9OUT - chains F and K of the 15 polymer chains in the assembly; structure by electron microscopy, 4.30 A resolution (low resolution: residue-level contacts below are approximate; hydrogen-bond / salt-bridge calls are withheld).

== Chain F (and K) ==
Protein: Speckle-type POZ protein
From: Homo sapiens
Notes: chain K of this document is another copy of the same molecule, construct and numbering; everything in this record applies to it too
UniProt: O43791 (SPOP_HUMAN); residues 1-374 here = UniProt positions 1-374
Chain sequence (374 residues; each row starts with the number of its first residue):
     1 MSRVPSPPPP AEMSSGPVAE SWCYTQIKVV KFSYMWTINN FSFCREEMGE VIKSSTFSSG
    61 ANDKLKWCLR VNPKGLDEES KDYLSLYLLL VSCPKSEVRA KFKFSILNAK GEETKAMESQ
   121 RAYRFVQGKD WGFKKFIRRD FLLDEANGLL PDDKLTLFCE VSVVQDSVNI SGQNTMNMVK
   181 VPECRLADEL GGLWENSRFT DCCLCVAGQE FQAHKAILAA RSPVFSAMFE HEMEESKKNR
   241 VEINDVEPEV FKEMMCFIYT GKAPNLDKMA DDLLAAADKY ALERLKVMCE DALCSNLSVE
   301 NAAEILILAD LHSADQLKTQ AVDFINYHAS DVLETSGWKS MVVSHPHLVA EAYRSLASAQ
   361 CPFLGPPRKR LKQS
Disordered / not traced: 1-15, 365-374 (chain K: 1-15, 362-374)
UniProt features mapped onto this chain:
  - region: Y123 to F133 (Important for binding substrate proteins), L186 to I217 (Important for homodimerization)
  - natural variant: T25 (T25A: In NSDVS2), Y83 (Y83C: In NSDVS2), R121 (R121Q: In NSDVS1), G132 (G132V: In NSDVS2), R138 (R138C: In NSDVS2), D144 (D144N: In NSDVS1)
  - mutagenesis: Y87 (Y87A: Strongly reduced affinity for substrate proteins), Y123 (Y123A: Strongly reduced affinity for substrate proteins), D130 (D130A: Strongly reduced affinity for substrate proteins), W131 (W131A: Strongly reduced affinity for substrate proteins), F133 (F133A: Strongly reduced affinity for substrate proteins), L186 (L186D: Strongly reduced homodimerization. Reduces the activity of the cullin-RING-based BCR (BTB-CUL3-RBX1) E3 ubiquitin-protein ligase complex), L190 (L190D: Strongly reduced homodimerization. Reduces the activity of the cullin-RING-based BCR (BTB-CUL3-RBX1) E3 ubiquitin-protein ligase complex), L193 (L193D: Strongly reduced homodimerization. Reduces the activity of the cullin-RING-based BCR (BTB-CUL3-RBX1) E3 ubiquitin-protein ligase complex), I217 (I217K: Strongly reduced homodimerization. Reduces the activity of the cullin-RING-based BCR (BTB-CUL3-RBX1) E3 ubiquitin-protein ligase complex)
From the paper describing this entry:
  - disease-associated variants - E47K (14 +/- 2-fold), E78K (18 +/- 4-fold): increased binding to BRD3
  - disease-associated variants - E47K, E78K: unchanged binding to BRD3 peptide
  - disease-associated variants - E47K, E78K: increased binding to Cul3/Rbx1 complex
  - mutagenesis - V51E: unchanged binding to Cul3
  - mutagenesis - M48I/E78K, R70Q/E78K, E78K/G128S, E78K/K134N, S96R: unchanged catalytic activity on BRD3
  - disease-associated variants - E47K, E78K: increased catalytic activity on BRD3
  - mutagenesis - V51E: decreased catalytic activity on BRD3
  - mutagenesis - D77E: increased catalytic activity
  - disease-associated variants - E47K, E78K: decreased localization to nuclear speckles
  - mutagenesis - V51E: unchanged localization to nuclear speckles
  - disease-associated variants - M48I, R70L, R70Q, G128S, K134N: decreased catalytic activity
  - disease-associated variants - M48I, G128S: unchanged binding to peptide
  - disease-associated variants - K134N (11-fold): decreased binding to substrate peptide
  - disease-associated variants - K134N (11-fold): decreased binding to full-length SPOP K134N

== Chain F / chain K interface ==
Pairs across the interface (30):
  I325(F) - Y353(K)
  N326(F) - Y353(K)
  A329(F) - Y353(K)
  A329(F) - A357(K)
  L333(F) - Y353(K)
  L333(F) - R354(K)
  W338(F) - A350(K)
  W338(F) - R354(K)
  V342(F) - A350(K)
  P346(F) - P346(K)
  V349(F) - V349(K)
  A350(F) - V342(K)
  A352(F) - Y353(K)
  Y353(F) - I325(K)
  Y353(F) - W338(K)
  Y353(F) - V349(K)
  Y353(F) - A352(K)
  Y353(F) - Y353(K)
  Y353(F) - L356(K)
  R354(F) - L333(K)
  R354(F) - W338(K)
  L356(F) - Y353(K)
  L356(F) - L356(K)
  A357(F) - A329(K)
  A357(F) - L333(K)
  C361(F) - Q360(K)
  C361(F) - C361(K)  disulfide
  L364(F) - N326(K)
  L364(F) - Y327(K)
  L364(F) - Q360(K)
Also at the interface, not in a pair above, chain F (19 interface residues in all): K339, H347, F363
Also at the interface, not in a pair above, chain K (20 interface residues in all): V343, H347, S358
Inter-chain disulfides: C361(F)-C361(K)

== Overview ==
19 residues of chain F and 20 residues of chain K are in contact; the contacts include 1 disulfide bond. The
paper reports that M48I, R70L and R70Q of chain F, among others, reduce catalytic activity; E47K and E78K of
chain F increase binding to BRD3; 14 substitutions were tested in all.
Chain F and chain K are both Speckle-type POZ protein (Homo sapiens); the structure, SPOP double donut locally
refined MATH domains, was determined by electron microscopy, deposited together with 9OUU and 9OUW.
